Entry 1EEZ (X-ray diffraction, 2.30 A resolution); this record covers chains A and B of the 3 polymer chains in the assembly.

# Chain A
Protein: HLA-A2.1 MHC class I (heavy chain)
Organism: Homo sapiens
Notes: fragment: residues 1-275 of extracellular portion
UniProtKB: P01892 (1A02_HUMAN); residues 1-275 here = UniProt positions 1-275
Amino-acid sequence (275 residues; each row starts with the number of its first residue):
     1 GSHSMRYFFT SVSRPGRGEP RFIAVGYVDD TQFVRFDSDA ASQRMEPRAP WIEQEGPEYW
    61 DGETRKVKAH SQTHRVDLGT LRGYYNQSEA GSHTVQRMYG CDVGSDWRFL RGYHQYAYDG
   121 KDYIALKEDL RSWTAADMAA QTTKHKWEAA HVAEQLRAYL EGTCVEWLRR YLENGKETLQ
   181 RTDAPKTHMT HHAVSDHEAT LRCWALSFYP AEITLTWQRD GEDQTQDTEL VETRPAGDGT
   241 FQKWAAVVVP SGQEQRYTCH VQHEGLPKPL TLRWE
Cystine bridges: C101-C164, C203-C259

# Chain B
Protein: Beta-2-microglobulin (light chain)
Organism: Homo sapiens
UniProtKB: P01884 (B2MG_HUMAN); residues 0-99 here correspond to UniProt positions 20-119 (UniProt number = residue number + 20)
Amino-acid sequence (100 residues; numbered 0 to 99; the number before each row is that of its first residue; numbering starts at 0):
     0 MIQRTPKIQV YSRHPAENGK SNFLNCYVSG FHPSDIEVDL LKNGERIEKV EHSDLSFSKD
    60 WSFYLLYYTE FTPTEKDEYA CRVNHVTLSQ PKIVKWDRDM
Cystine bridges: C25-C80
Differences from the reference sequence: initiating methionine (0)

# Chain A / chain B interface
Residue-residue contacts (54):
  F8(A) with F56(B), hydrophobic
  F9(A) with F56(B)
  T10(A) with L54(B); F56(B); F62(B)
  V12(A) with S33(B)
  I23(A) with L54(B)
  V25(A) with D53(B); S55(B)
  Y27(A) with Y63(B), hydrogen bond
  Q32(A) with D53(B), hydrogen bond
  R35(A) with D53(B), salt bridge
  R48(A) with D53(B), salt bridge
  H93(A) with M0(B)
  Q96(A) with H31(B), hydrogen bond; F56(B); W60(B), hydrogen bond (side chain-backbone); F62(B)
  R97(A) with F56(B)
  Q115(A) with W60(B)
  Y116(A) with W60(B)
  A117(A) with W60(B)
  D119(A) with M0(B); I1(B); H31(B)
  G120(A) with I1(B); R3(B); H31(B), hydrogen bond (backbone-side chain); W60(B)
  K121(A) with I1(B)
  D122(A) with W60(B), hydrogen bond
  H192(A) with D98(B), salt bridge
  R202(A) with D98(B), hydrogen bond (side chain-backbone); M99(B)
  W204(A) with D98(B); M99(B)
  E232(A) with K6(B); Q8(B), hydrogen bond (backbone-side chain); Y26(B); S28(B), hydrogen bond
  R234(A) with Q8(B), hydrogen bond; Y10(B); Y26(B); M99(B), hydrogen bond (side chain-backbone)
  P235(A) with Y10(B), hydrogen bond (backbone-side chain); Y26(B)
  A236(A) with R12(B), hydrogen bond (backbone-side chain); N24(B), hydrogen bond (backbone-side chain)
  G237(A) with R12(B), hydrogen bond (backbone-side chain); L65(B)
  D238(A) with R12(B)
  Q242(A) with Y10(B); R12(B), hydrogen bond (side chain-backbone)
  W244(A) with M99(B)
Other interface residues (no listed pair), chain A (36 interface residues in all): S92, T94, M98, V231, T233
Other interface residues (no listed pair), chain B (24 interface residues in all): S11, P32

# Overview
Chain A and chain B form an interface of 36 and 24 residues respectively; the contacts include 16 hydrogen
bonds and 3 salt bridges. Among the polar pairs are R35(A)-D53(B), R48(A)-D53(B) and H192(A)-D98(B).
Here chain A is HLA-A2.1 MHC class I (heavy chain) and chain B is Beta-2-microglobulin (light chain), both
from Homo sapiens. Entry 1EEZ (Crystal Structure Determination of HLA-A2.1 Complexed to GP2 Peptide
Variant(I2L/V5L)) was determined by X-ray diffraction together with 1EEY from the same study.
